1DH3 - chains A and C of the 4 polymer chains in the assembly; structure by X-ray diffraction, 3.00 A resolution.

Chain A (and C):
Protein: Transcription factor creb
From: Mus musculus
Notes: chain C of this document is another copy of the same molecule, construct and numbering; everything in this record applies to it too
UniProt: Q01147 (CREB1_MOUSE); residues 285-339 here correspond to UniProt positions 201-255 (UniProt number = residue number - 84)
Amino-acid sequence (55 residues; row label = number of the first residue in the row):
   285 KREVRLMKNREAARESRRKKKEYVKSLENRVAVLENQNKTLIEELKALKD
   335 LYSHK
Sequence notes: engineered mutation S300 (Cys216 in Q01147), S300 (Cys253 in Q01147), S310 (Cys226 in Q01147)

Interface between chain A and chain C:
Pairs across the interface (23):
  K304(A) with K304(C)
  Y307(A) with E312(C), hydrogen bond
  L311(A) with L311(C), hydrophobic
  E312(A) with Y307(C), hydrogen bond; L311(C)
  R314(A) with E319(C), salt bridge
  V315(A) with R314(C); L318(C)
  L318(A) with L318(C), hydrophobic; E319(C)
  E319(A) with R314(C), salt bridge; L318(C)
  Q321(A) with N322(C), hydrogen bond
  N322(A) with Q321(C), hydrogen bond; N322(C), hydrogen bond; L325(C)
  E328(A) with L329(C)
  L329(A) with E328(C); L329(C), hydrophobic
  L332(A) with K333(C)
  K333(A) with L332(C)
  L335(A) with Y336(C)
  Y336(A) with L335(C), hydrophobic
Interface residues without a listed pair, chain A (19 interface residues in all): V308, L325, I326
Interface residues without a listed pair, chain C (19 interface residues in all): V308, V315, I326

Overview:
The chain A/chain C interface involves 19 residues from each chain; the contacts include 5 hydrogen bonds and
2 salt bridges. Polar pairs include R314(A)-E319(C), Y307(A)-E312(C) and Q321(A)-N322(C).
Both chains are Transcription factor creb (Mus musculus). Entry 1DH3 (Crystal structure of a creb bzip-cre
complex reveals the basis for creb faimly selective dimerization and ...) was determined by X-ray diffraction.
